4MFF - chains A and P of the 4 polymer chains in the assembly; structure by X-ray diffraction, 2.55 A resolution.

== Chain A ==
Molecule: DNA polymerase beta
Source organism: Homo sapiens
Notes: EC 2.7.7.7, 4.2.99.-
UniProtKB: P06746 (DPOLB_HUMAN); numbering as in UniProt (aligned over 11-335)
Amino-acid sequence (325 residues; row label = number of the first residue in the row):
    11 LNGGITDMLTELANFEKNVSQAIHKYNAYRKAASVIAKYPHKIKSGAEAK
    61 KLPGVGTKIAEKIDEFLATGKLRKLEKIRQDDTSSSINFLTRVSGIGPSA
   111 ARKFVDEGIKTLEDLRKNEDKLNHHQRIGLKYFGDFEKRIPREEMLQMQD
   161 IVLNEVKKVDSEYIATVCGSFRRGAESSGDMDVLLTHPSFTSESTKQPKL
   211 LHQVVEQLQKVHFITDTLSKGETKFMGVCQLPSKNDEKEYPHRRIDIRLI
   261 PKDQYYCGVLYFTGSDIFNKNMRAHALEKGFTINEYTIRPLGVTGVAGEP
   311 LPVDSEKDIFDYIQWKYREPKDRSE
Disordered / not traced: 205-207, 245
Metal / ion sites: Mg2+ site 1 near Ser30 (its only coordinating residue here); Na+ site 1: Lys60, Val65 (shared with 1 residue of chain D); Na+ site 2: Thr101, Val103, Ile106 (shared with DG9(P) of chain P); Mg2+ site 2: Asp190 (together with 1FZ)
Small-molecule neighbours: 1FZ (5'-O-[(R)-hydroxy{[(R)-hydroxy(phosphonooxy)phosphoryl]amino}phosphoryl]thymidine): Arg149, Gly179, Ser180, Arg183, Ser188, Gly189, Asp190, Tyr271, Phe272, Thr273, Gly274, Ser275, Asp276, Asn279
Curated features (UniProtKB/Swiss-Prot):
  - region: Arg183 to Asp192 (DNA-binding)
  - active site: Lys72 (Nucleophile)
  - binding site (K(+)): Lys60, Leu62, Val65, Thr101, Val103, Ile106
  - binding site (Na(+)): Lys60, Leu62, Val65, Thr101, Val103, Ile106
  - binding site (dATP): Arg149, Ser180, Arg183, Gly189, Asp190
  - binding site (dCTP): Arg149, Ser180, Arg183, Gly189, Asp190
  - binding site (dGTP): Arg149, Ser180, Arg183, Gly189, Asp190, Asp192
  - binding site (dTTP): Arg149, Ser180, Arg183, Gly189, Asp190
  - binding site (Mg(2+)): Asp190, Asp192, Asp256
  - modified residue: Lys72 (N6-acetyllysine), Arg83 (Omega-N-methylarginine), Arg152 (Omega-N-methylarginine)
  - cross-link (Glycyl lysine isopeptide (Lys-Gly)): Lys41 (interchain with G-Cter in ubiquitin), Lys61 (interchain with G-Cter in ubiquitin), Lys81 (interchain with G-Cter in ubiquitin)
  - natural variant: Leu22 (L22P: Found in a gastric cancer sample; uncertain significance), Tyr39 (Y39C: Found in a gastric cancer sample; uncertain significance), Gly118 (G118V: Decreased DNA-directed DNA polymerase activity), Arg137 (R137Q: Decreased function in base-excision repair), Arg149 (R149I: Decreased DNA-directed DNA polymerase activity), Asp160 (D160N: Found in a gastric cancer sample; uncertain significance), Cys239 (C239R: Found in a gastric cancer sample; uncertain significance), Lys289 (K289M: Found in a colon cancer sample; uncertain significance), Asn294 (N294D: Found in a gastric cancer sample; uncertain significance), Glu295 (E295K: Found in a gastric cancer sample; uncertain significance)
  - mutagenesis: Phe25 (F25W: No effect on 5'-dRP lyase activity. Decreased ssDNA binding), His34 (H34G: Decreased 5'-dRP lyase activity. Decreased ssDNA binding), Lys35 (K35A: Decreased 5'-dRP lyase activity. Decreased ssDNA binding. Loss of 5'-dRP lyase activity; when associated with A-68 and A-72. Decreased ssDNA binding; when associated with A-68 and A-72 ...), Tyr39 (Y39F: No effect on 5'-dRP lyase activity; Y39Q: Abolishes DNA polymerase and 5'-dRP lyase activity), Lys41 (K41R: Abolishes ubiquitination; when associated with R-61 and R-81), Lys60 (K60A: Decreased 5'-dRP lyase activity. Decreased ssDNA binding), Lys61 (K61R: Abolishes ubiquitination; when associated with R-41 and R-81), Lys68 (K68A: No effect on 5'-dRP lyase activity. Decreased ssDNA binding. Loss of 5'-dRP lyase activity; when associated with A-35 and A-72. Decreased ssDNA binding; when associated with A-35 and A-72 ...), Glu71 (E71Q: No effect on 5'-dRP lyase activity. No effect on structure shown by circular dichroism. No effect on ssDNA binding), Lys72 (K72A: Severely reduced 5'-dRP lyase activity. Does not affect ssDNA binding. Loss of 5'-dRP lyase activity; when associated with A-35 and A-68. Decreased ssDNA binding ...), Glu75 (E75A: Slightly decreased 5'-dRP lyase activity. Decreased ssDNA binding. No effect on structure shown by circular dichroism), Lys81 (K81R: Abolishes ubiquitination; when associated with R-41 and R-61), 5 further mutagenesis entries in UniProt
From the paper describing this entry:
  - binding site for up primer (chain P): Asp190, Asp256
  - catalytic residues: Asp256 (citing earlier work)

== Chain P ==
Molecule: up primer
Sequence (10 nucleotides; numbered 1 to 10; the number before each row is that of its first residue):
     1 GCTGATGCGA
Metal / ion sites: Na+: DG9 (shared with Thr101(A), Val103(A), Ile106(A) of chain A)

== Interface between chain A and chain P ==
Pairs across the interface - 13 pairs, chain A then chain P:
  Val103(A) - DG9(P)  phosphate contact
  Ser104(A) - DG9(P)  phosphate contact
  Gly105(A) - DC8(P)  phosphate contact
  Gly105(A) - DG9(P)  hydrogen bond to the phosphate
  Ile106(A) - DG9(P)  phosphate contact
  Gly107(A) - DC8(P)  hydrogen bond to the phosphate
  Gly107(A) - DG9(P)  phosphate contact
  Pro108(A) - DC8(P)  phosphate contact
  Ser109(A) - DG7(P)  phosphate contact
  Ser109(A) - DC8(P)  hydrogen bond to the phosphate
  Ala110(A) - DC8(P)  hydrogen bond to the phosphate
  Asp190(A) - DA10(P)  phosphate contact
  Arg254(A) - DA10(P)  salt bridge to the phosphate
Other interface residues (no listed pair), chain A (14 interface residues in all): His135, Lys234, Met236, Asp256

== Summary ==
14 residues of chain A and 4 residues of chain P are in contact; the contacts include 4 hydrogen bonds and 1
salt bridge. Among the polar pairs are Gly105(A)-DG9(P), Gly107(A)-DC8(P) and Ser109(A)-DC8(P). The paper
reports the catalytic residue Asp256(A); a binding site for up primer (chain P) at Asp190(A) and Asp256(A).
Chain A is DNA polymerase beta (Homo sapiens) and chain P is up primer; the structure, Structure of human DNA
polymerase beta complexed with O6MG in the template base paired with incoming ..., was determined by X-ray
diffraction, deposited together with 4MF2, 4MFC, 4NXZ and 4NY8.
